PDB entry 5OSI | X-ray diffraction, 2.52 A resolution | chains A and B of the 3 polymer chains in the assembly

== Chain A ==
Molecule: Vacuolar protein sorting-associated protein 29
Organism: Homo sapiens
Reference sequence: Q9UBQ0 (VPS29_HUMAN); numbering as in UniProt (aligned over 1-182)
Sequence (182 residues; row label = number of the first residue in the row):
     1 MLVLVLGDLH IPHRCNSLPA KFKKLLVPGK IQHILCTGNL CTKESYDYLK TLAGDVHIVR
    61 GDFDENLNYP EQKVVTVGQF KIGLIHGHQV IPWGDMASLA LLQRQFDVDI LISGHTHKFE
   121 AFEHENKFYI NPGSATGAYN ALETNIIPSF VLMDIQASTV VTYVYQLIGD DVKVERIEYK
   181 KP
Curated features (UniProtKB/Swiss-Prot):
  - binding site (Zn(2+)): Asp8, His10, Asn39, Asp62, His86, His115, His117
  - modified residue: Lys50 (N6-acetyllysine)
  - mutagenesis: Asp8 (D8A: Loss of in vitro protein phosphatase activity), Asn39 (N39A: Loss of in vitro protein phosphatase activity; N39D: No effect on in vitro protein phosphatase activity), Asp62 (D62A/N: Loss of in vitro protein phosphatase activity), Leu67 (L67D: Impairs interaction with VPS35L), His86 (H86A: Loss of in vitro protein phosphatase activity), Val90 (V90D: Impairs interaction with VPS35), Ile91 (I91D: Impairs interaction with VPS35. Impairs interaction with VPS35L and CCC complex association), Trp93 (W93A: Impairs interaction with VPS35L and CCC complex association), His117 (H117A: Loss of in vitro protein phosphatase activity), Leu152 (L152E: Impairs interaction with TBC1D5. Impairs interaction with VPS35L), Tyr165 (Y165A: Impairs interaction with VPS35L), Val174 (V174D: Impairs interaction with VPS35L)
What the authors report for this chain:
  - mutagenesis - Y163A, Y165A: abolished binding to VARPc

== Chain B ==
Molecule: Vacuolar protein sorting-associated protein 35
Organism: Homo sapiens
Reference sequence: Q96QK1 (VPS35_HUMAN); residues 471-781 here = UniProt positions 471-781
Sequence (311 residues; numbered 471 to 781; the number before each row is that of its first residue):
   471 QPDQPVEDPD PEDFADEQSL VGRFIHLLRS EDPDQQYLIL NTARKHFGAG GNQRIRFTLP
   531 PLVFAAYQLA FRYKENSKVD DKWEKKCQKI FSFAHQTISA LIKAELAELP LRLFLQGALA
   591 AGEIGFENHE TVAYEFMSQA FSLYEDEISD SKAQLAAITL IIGTFERMKC FSEENHEPLR
   651 TQCALAASKL LKKPDQGRAV STCAHLFWSG RNTDKNGEEL HGGKRVMECL KKALKIANQC
   711 MDPSLQVQLF IEILNRYIYF YEKENDAVTI QVLNQLIQKI REDLPNLESS EETEQINKHF
   771 HNTLEHLRLR R
Not modelled in the structure: 471-481, 781
Curated features (UniProtKB/Swiss-Prot):
  - natural variant: Arg524 (R524W: Found in a patient with Parkinson disease), Asp620 (D620N: In PARK17)
  - mutagenesis: His675 (H675R: Disrupts interaction with VPS29. Does not effect interaction with VPS26)

== Interface between chain A and chain B ==
Residue-residue contacts - 65 pairs, chain A then chain B:
  Pro12(A) with Gln488(B); Pro531(B)
  His13(A) with Pro530(B); Pro531(B); Phe534(B)
  Arg14(A) with Arg499(B), hydrogen bond (backbone-side chain); Phe534(B); Gln586(B)
  Asn16(A) with Gly492(B); Arg493(B); His496(B)
  Thr42(A) with Gln488(B), hydrogen bond
  Glu44(A) with Ala485(B); Ser489(B)
  Asp62(A) with Arg582(B), hydrogen bond (backbone-side chain); Leu630(B)
  Phe63(A) with Phe534(B), hydrophobic; Leu579(B), hydrophobic; Arg582(B); Leu583(B), hydrophobic; Gln586(B)
  Glu65(A) with Arg526(B), salt bridge; Phe527(B)
  His88(A) with Leu630(B)
  Ile91(A) with Gly633(B); Thr672(B); His675(B); Arg726(B)
  Pro92(A) with Glu636(B); His675(B); Ser679(B); Tyr729(B)
  Trp93(A) with Leu589(B), hydrophobic; Gly633(B); Thr634(B); Arg637(B)
  Asp95(A) with Tyr729(B), hydrogen bond; Lys733(B), salt bridge
  Ala97(A) with Tyr729(B), hydrophobic; Lys733(B)
  Ser98(A) with Tyr729(B)
  Leu101(A) with Asn725(B); Arg726(B)
  Arg104(A) with Asn725(B), hydrogen bond; His769(B), hydrogen bond (backbone-side chain); Asn772(B), hydrogen bond (backbone-side chain); His776(B), hydrogen bond
  Gln105(A) with Glu722(B); His769(B)
  Asp107(A) with Lys768(B); Asn772(B), hydrogen bond
  His124(A) with Arg780(B), hydrogen bond
  Glu125(A) with Leu779(B); Arg780(B), salt bridge
  Tyr139(A) with Phe534(B), hydrophobic; Tyr537(B); Gln538(B); Phe541(B); Ala590(B)
  Ala141(A) with Phe541(B); Leu589(B), hydrophobic; Glu593(B)
  Leu142(A) with Leu589(B), hydrophobic; Glu593(B); Arg637(B)
Also at the interface, not in a pair above, chain A (29 interface residues in all): Lys43, Arg60, Gln89, Gln103
Also at the interface, not in a pair above, chain B (47 interface residues in all): Glu482, Glu578, Thr629, Ile728, Glu732, Thr773

== Overview ==
29 residues of chain A face 47 of chain B across their interface; the contacts include 10 hydrogen bonds and 3
salt bridges. Polar contacts include Glu65(A)-Arg526(B), Asp95(A)-Lys733(B) and Glu125(A)-Arg780(B). From the
paper: Y163A and Y165A of chain A abolish binding to VARPc.
Here chain A is Vacuolar protein sorting-associated protein 29 and chain B is Vacuolar protein
sorting-associated protein 35, both from Homo sapiens. Entry 5OSI (Structure of retromer VPS29-VPS35C subunits
complexed with RidL harpin loop (163-176)) was determined by X-ray diffraction together with 5OSH and 5OT4
from the same study.
